Entry 7BKE (electron microscopy, 2.80 A resolution); this record covers chains F and E of the 9 polymer chains in the assembly.

== Chain F ==
Name: F420-non-reducing hydrogenase subunit D
From: Methanospirillum hungatei JF-1
Reference sequence: Q2FKZ0 (Q2FKZ0_METHJ); residue numbers follow UniProt; this construct covers 1-140
Amino-acid sequence (140 residues; numbered 1 to 140; the number before each row is that of its first residue):
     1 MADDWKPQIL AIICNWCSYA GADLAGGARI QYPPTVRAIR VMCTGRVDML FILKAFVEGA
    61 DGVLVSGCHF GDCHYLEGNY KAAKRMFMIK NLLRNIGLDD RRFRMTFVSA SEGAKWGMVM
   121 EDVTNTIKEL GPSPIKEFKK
Not modelled in the structure: 1-3
Bound ions: 2Fe-2S cluster Fe: C14, C43, C68, C73
Small-molecule neighbours: 2Fe-2S cluster (FES): C14, W16, C17, M42, C43, T44, G67, C68, C73, H74, Y75, N79

== Chain E ==
Name: Formate dehydrogenase, beta subunit (F420)
From: Methanospirillum hungatei JF-1
Notes: EC 1.2.99.-
Reference sequence: Q2FME3 (Q2FME3_METHJ); numbering as in UniProt (aligned over 1-414)
Amino-acid sequence (414 residues; numbered 1 to 414; the number before each row is that of its first residue):
     1 MAAKGDMLYA WAKDAEIQKK GECGGAVTAL LKHALETKMV DAVVAIKKGK DLYDAVPTVI
    61 TNPEDIIQTA GSLHCGTLLI PKLIKKYLNG AKDMKLAVTC KGCDAMAFYE LAKRNQINLD
   121 NIIMIGVNCG GSVSPVTARK MISNKFGVDP DTVHKEEIDK GQFIIEYEGG HKGIKIDELE
   181 EEGYGRRSNC RRCKMKIPRQ ADIAAGNWGV IGDKAGKATF LEICSEKGAN LVNSAQSKGA
   241 LEISPADPKG IDIRAKVEKA MFNLGDEWRH RDFEGMGKGK DRLKLMMSES SKCIKCYACV
   301 EACPICYCIE CSTKKPWYIA PGVLPTSFMF HLIRFAHVSD SCINCGQCEE LCPMEIPNAL
   361 FMHSQQVEIE KMFGHIPGQD MTPPIHAFVE EKAERARLDA TGTDSIYTNI FTDE
Not modelled in the structure: 1, 413-414
Bound ions: 4Fe-4S cluster Fe site 1: C103, C129, C190, C193; 4Fe-4S cluster Fe site 2: C293, C296, C299, C352; 4Fe-4S cluster Fe site 3: C303, C342, C345, C348; 4Fe-4S cluster Fe site 4: C306, C308, C311, H337
Small-molecule neighbours:
  - FAD (flavin-adenine dinucleotide): G21, E22, C23, G24, G25, A26, V27, T28, L31, A45, I46, T69, A70, G71, S72, L73, H74, G76, L78, T99, K101, D104, V127, N128, C129, G130, G131, S132, I158, A205, G206, N207, W208, T219
  - 4Fe-4S cluster (SF4), molecule 1: K101, G102, C103, C129, G130, G131, S132, R187, N189, C190, C193, M195, K196, N344
  - 4Fe-4S cluster (SF4), molecule 2: C293, I294, K295, C296, Y297, A298, C299, F330, H331, L351, C352, P353, M354, I356, N358
  - 4Fe-4S cluster (SF4), molecule 3: V300, I305, C306, Y307, C308, C311, S312, I333, R334, H337
  - 4Fe-4S cluster (SF4), molecule 4: C303, P304, I305, R334, V338, C342, I343, N344, C345, G346, Q347, C348, A359, M362

== Chain F / chain E interface ==
Residue-residue contacts - 81 pairs, chain F then chain E:
  D48(F) - Y318(E)
  M49(F) - A336(E)
  M49(F) - H386(E)
  L50(F) - Y318(E)
  L50(F) - M329(E)
  L50(F) - H337(E)
  L53(F) - M329(E)  hydrophobic
  L53(F) - L332(E)
  L53(F) - A336(E)  hydrophobic
  K54(F) - W317(E)
  K54(F) - Y318(E)
  K54(F) - M329(E)
  V57(F) - S327(E)
  V57(F) - M329(E)  hydrophobic
  F70(F) - E394(E)
  F70(F) - R395(E)  hydrogen bond (backbone-side chain)
  F70(F) - L398(E)  hydrophobic
  G71(F) - R395(E)
  Y80(F) - V389(E)
  Y80(F) - E391(E)
  Y80(F) - E394(E)
  Y80(F) - R395(E)
  K81(F) - V389(E)
  A83(F) - E394(E)
  A83(F) - I406(E)
  K84(F) - F373(E)
  K84(F) - I385(E)  hydrogen bond (side chain-backbone)
  K84(F) - H386(E)
  K84(F) - F388(E)  hydrogen bond (side chain-backbone)
  K84(F) - V389(E)
  K84(F) - E394(E)
  R85(F) - H386(E)
  F87(F) - M372(E)  hydrophobic
  F87(F) - R397(E)
  F87(F) - I406(E)  hydrophobic
  M88(F) - A336(E)
  M88(F) - S339(E)
  M88(F) - D340(E)
  M88(F) - I369(E)  hydrophobic
  M88(F) - I385(E)  hydrophobic
  M88(F) - H386(E)  hydrogen bond
  K90(F) - I406(E)
  K90(F) - Y407(E)  hydrogen bond (side chain-backbone)
  K90(F) - I410(E)
  K90(F) - F411(E)
  N91(F) - E368(E)  hydrogen bond (side chain-backbone)
  N91(F) - I369(E)
  N91(F) - M372(E)  hydrogen bond
  N91(F) - F411(E)
  L92(F) - F335(E)
  L92(F) - A336(E)
  R94(F) - K278(E)
  R94(F) - F411(E)
  R94(F) - T412(E)  hydrogen bond (side chain-backbone)
  N95(F) - R282(E)  hydrogen bond (backbone-side chain)
  N95(F) - M286(E)
  N95(F) - Q365(E)
  N95(F) - E368(E)  hydrogen bond
  I96(F) - R282(E)
  I96(F) - L283(E)  hydrogen bond (backbone-backbone)
  I96(F) - Q365(E)
  G97(F) - G279(E)
  G97(F) - K280(E)
  L98(F) - L283(E)  hydrophobic
  D100(F) - F411(E)
  R101(F) - Y407(E)
  R101(F) - T408(E)
  R104(F) - I406(E)
  R104(F) - Y407(E)
  M105(F) - S405(E)
  M105(F) - I406(E)  hydrogen bond (backbone-backbone)
  F107(F) - D404(E)
  K115(F) - D404(E)  salt bridge
  T126(F) - Y407(E)  hydrogen bond
  P134(F) - L283(E)  hydrophobic
  I135(F) - L283(E)  hydrophobic
  I135(F) - M287(E)  hydrophobic
  F138(F) - K280(E)
  F138(F) - L283(E)  hydrophobic
  F138(F) - K284(E)
  F138(F) - M287(E)  hydrophobic
Also at the interface, not in a pair above, chain F (37 interface residues in all): F51, F103, T106, K139
Also at the interface, not in a pair above, chain E (44 interface residues in all): S312, F328, I333, T401

== In short ==
The interface between chain F and chain E involves 37 residues on one side and 44 on the other; the contacts
include 13 hydrogen bonds and 1 salt bridge. Polar contacts include K115(F)-D404(E), F70(F)-R395(E) and
K84(F)-I385(E). Chain F binds 2Fe-2S cluster.
Chain F is F420-non-reducing hydrogenase subunit D and chain E is Formate dehydrogenase, beta subunit (F420),
both from Methanospirillum hungatei JF-1; the structure, Formate dehydrogenase - heterodisulfide reductase -
formylmethanofuran dehydrogenase complex from Methanospirillum hungatei (heterodisulfide reductase core and
..., was determined by electron microscopy together with 7BKB, 7BKC and 7BKD from the same study.
